PDB entry 2HNZ | X-ray diffraction, 3.00 A resolution | chains A and B

Chain A:
Molecule: Reverse transcriptase/ribonuclease H
From: Human immunodeficiency virus 1
Notes: EC 2.7.7.49; fragment: p66
Reference sequence: P04585 (POL_HV1H2); residues 4-537 here correspond to UniProt positions 590-1123 (UniProt number = residue number + 586)
Amino-acid sequence (534 residues; each row starts with the number of its first residue):
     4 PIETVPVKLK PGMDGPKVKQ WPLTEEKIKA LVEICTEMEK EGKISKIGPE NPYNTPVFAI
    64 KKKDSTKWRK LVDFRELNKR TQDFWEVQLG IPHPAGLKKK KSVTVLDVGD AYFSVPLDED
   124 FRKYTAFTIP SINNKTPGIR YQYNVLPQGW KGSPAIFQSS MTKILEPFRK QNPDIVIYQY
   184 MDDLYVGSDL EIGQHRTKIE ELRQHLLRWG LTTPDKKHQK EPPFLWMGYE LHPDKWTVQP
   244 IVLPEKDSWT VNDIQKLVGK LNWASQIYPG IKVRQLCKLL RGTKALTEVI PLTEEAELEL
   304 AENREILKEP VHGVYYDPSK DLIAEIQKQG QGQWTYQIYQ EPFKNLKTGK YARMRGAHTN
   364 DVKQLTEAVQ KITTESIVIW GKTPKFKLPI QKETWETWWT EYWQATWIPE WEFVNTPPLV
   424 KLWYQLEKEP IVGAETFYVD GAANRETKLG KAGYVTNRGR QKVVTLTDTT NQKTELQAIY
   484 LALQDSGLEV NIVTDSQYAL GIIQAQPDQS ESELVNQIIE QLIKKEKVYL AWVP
Disordered / not traced: 65-66, 139-142, 444-454
Differences from the reference sequence: engineered mutation Lys138 (Glu724 in P04585); modified residue (280)
Modified / non-standard residues: Cys280 (3-sulfinoalanine; CSD)
Curated features (UniProtKB/Swiss-Prot):
  - binding site (Mg(2+)): Asp186
  - site: Trp402 (Essential for RT p66/p51 heterodimerization)
Residues lining bound ligands: PETT-2 (PC0; 1-[2-(4-ethoxy-3-fluoropyridin-2-yl)ethyl]-3-(5-methylpyridin-2-yl)thiourea): Pro95, Leu100, Lys101, Lys102, Lys103, Val106, Val179, Tyr181, Tyr188, Gly190, Phe227, Trp229, Leu234, His235, Pro236, Tyr318

Chain B:
Molecule: Reverse transcriptase/ribonuclease H
From: Human immunodeficiency virus 1
Notes: EC 2.7.7.49; fragment: p51
Reference sequence: P03368 (POL_HV1PV); residues 7-428 here correspond to UniProt positions 605-1026 (UniProt number = residue number + 598)
Amino-acid sequence (422 residues; each row starts with the number of its first residue):
     7 TVPVKLKPGM DGPKVKQWPL TEEKIKALVE ICTEMEKEGK ISKIGPENPY NTPVFAIKKK
    67 DSTKWRKLVD FRELNKRTQD FWEVQLGIPH PAGLKKKKSV TVLDVGDAYF SVPLDEDFRK
   127 YTAFTIPSIN NKTPGIRYQY NVLPQGWKGS PAIFQSSMTK ILEPFRKQNP DIVIYQYMDD
   187 LYVGSDLEIG QHRTKIEELR QHLLRWGLTT PDKKHQKEPP FLWMGYELHP DKWTVQPIVL
   247 PEKDSWTVND IQKLVGKLNW ASQIYPGIKV RQLCKLLRGT KALTEVIPLT EEAELELAEN
   307 REILKEPVHG VYYDPSKDLI AEIQKQGQGQ WTYQIYQEPF KNLKTGKYAR MRGAHTNDVK
   367 QLTEAVQKIT TESIVIWGKT PKFKLPIQKE TWETWWTEYW QATWIPEWEF VNTPPLVKLW
   427 YQ
Disordered / not traced: 89-94, 213-224, 357-361
Differences from the reference sequence: engineered mutation Lys138 (Glu736 in P03368)

Chain A / chain B interface:
Pairs across the interface (90; chain A residue first):
  Val8(A) - Glu53(B)
  Pro9(A) - Glu53(B)
  Gln85(A) - Glu53(B)  hydrogen bond (side chain-backbone)
  Asp86(A) - Lys20(B)  salt bridge
  Asp86(A) - Pro55(B)
  Phe87(A) - Pro52(B)
  Phe87(A) - Pro55(B)
  Trp88(A) - Pro52(B)  hydrogen bond (backbone-backbone)
  Trp88(A) - Asn54(B)
  Trp88(A) - Pro55(B)
  Trp88(A) - Tyr56(B)
  Trp88(A) - Asn57(B)
  Trp88(A) - Thr131(B)
  Trp88(A) - Arg143(B)
  Gln91(A) - Asn137(B)
  Gln91(A) - Pro140(B)
  Gly93(A) - Asn137(B)
  Ile94(A) - Asn137(B)
  Pro95(A) - Asn136(B)
  Pro95(A) - Asn137(B)
  His96(A) - Asn136(B)  hydrogen bond (backbone-side chain)
  Gly99(A) - Asn136(B)
  Ile159(A) - Pro52(B)  hydrophobic
  Gln161(A) - Pro140(B)
  Ser162(A) - Pro52(B)
  Arg172(A) - Thr139(B)
  Tyr181(A) - Asn137(B)
  Tyr181(A) - Lys138(B)
  Arg358(A) - Gln394(B)  hydrogen bond
  Arg358(A) - Glu396(B)  salt bridge
  Glu370(A) - Gln394(B)  hydrogen bond
  Gln373(A) - Glu396(B)
  Gln373(A) - Thr397(B)  hydrogen bond
  Gln373(A) - Thr400(B)  hydrogen bond
  Thr377(A) - Thr400(B)
  Ile380(A) - Leu26(B)
  Val381(A) - Pro25(B)  hydrophobic
  Val381(A) - Ile135(B)
  Val381(A) - Asn136(B)  hydrogen bond (backbone-backbone)
  Ile382(A) - Ile135(B)
  Ile382(A) - Asn136(B)
  Trp383(A) - Ile135(B)
  Gly384(A) - Thr27(B)
  Gly384(A) - Glu28(B)  hydrogen bond (backbone-backbone)
  Gly384(A) - Ile135(B)
  Trp402(A) - Lys331(B)  hydrogen bond (backbone-side chain)
  Trp402(A) - Arg356(B)
  Trp402(A) - Asp364(B)  hydrogen bond
  Thr403(A) - Gly333(B)
  Thr403(A) - Gln334(B)
  Tyr405(A) - Lys331(B)  hydrogen bond (backbone-side chain)
  Trp406(A) - Lys331(B)
  Trp406(A) - Asn418(B)
  Trp406(A) - Thr419(B)
  Trp406(A) - Pro421(B)  hydrophobic
  Gln407(A) - Lys331(B)  hydrogen bond (backbone-side chain)
  Gln407(A) - Asp364(B)
  Gln407(A) - Pro392(B)
  Gln407(A) - Ile393(B)
  Gln407(A) - Gln394(B)
  Gln407(A) - Val417(B)
  Gln407(A) - Asn418(B)  hydrogen bond
  Ala408(A) - Trp337(B)  hydrophobic
  Ala408(A) - Asp364(B)
  Ala408(A) - Pro392(B)  hydrogen bond (backbone-backbone)
  Ala408(A) - Ile393(B)
  Thr409(A) - Asp364(B)  hydrogen bond (backbone-side chain)
  Trp410(A) - Asn363(B)
  Trp410(A) - Trp401(B)
  Trp410(A) - Tyr405(B)
  Pro412(A) - Trp401(B)
  Pro433(A) - Asn255(B)
  Pro433(A) - Leu289(B)  hydrophobic
  Pro433(A) - Thr290(B)
  Val435(A) - Thr290(B)
  Thr439(A) - Ala288(B)
  Thr439(A) - Leu289(B)  hydrogen bond (side chain-backbone)
  Tyr441(A) - Gln258(B)
  Tyr441(A) - Thr286(B)
  Tyr441(A) - Lys287(B)  hydrogen bond (side chain-backbone)
  Tyr441(A) - Leu289(B)
  Asn460(A) - Thr286(B)
  Asn460(A) - Ala288(B)
  Val496(A) - Leu289(B)  hydrophobic
  Gln500(A) - Leu422(B)
  Tyr532(A) - Asn255(B)  hydrogen bond
  Tyr532(A) - Lys259(B)
  Tyr532(A) - Leu289(B)  hydrophobic
  Trp535(A) - Leu422(B)
  Trp535(A) - Trp426(B)  hydrophobic
Other interface residues (no listed pair), chain A (62 interface residues in all): Leu100, Ala158, Thr165, Ile180, Lys366, Thr376, Thr386, Ile434, Gly436, Val458, Thr459, Asn494, Leu503, Gly504, Gln507, Ala534, Val536, Pro537
Other interface residues (no listed pair), chain B (53 interface residues in all): Trp24, Val254, Gly262, Asn265, Val365

Overview:
The interface between chain A and chain B involves 62 residues on one side and 53 on the other, with 19
hydrogen bonds and 2 salt bridges. Polar pairs include Asp86(A)-Lys20(B), Arg358(A)-Glu396(B) and
Gln85(A)-Glu53(B). Ligands of chain A: PETT-2.
Chain A is Reverse transcriptase/ribonuclease H and chain B is Reverse transcriptase/ribonuclease H, both from
Human immunodeficiency virus 1; the structure, Crystal Structure of E138K Mutant HIV-1 Reverse Transcriptase
in Complex with PETT-2, was determined by X-ray diffraction, deposited together with 2HND and 2HNY.
